6RI9 - chains N and D of the 8 polymer chains in the assembly; structure by electron microscopy, 3.70 A resolution.

# Chain N
Molecule: Non-template DNA
Sequence (39 nucleotides; numbered 1 to 39; the number before each row is that of its first residue):
     1 GCACATCACCCATTCAGAAGCTAAGGCATGGCTAGCTGC
Not modelled in the structure: 1-9, 16-23

# Chain D
Protein: DNA-directed RNA polymerase subunit beta'
Organism: Escherichia coli (strain K12)
Notes: EC 2.7.7.6
UniProt: P0A8T7 (RPOC_ECOLI); residue numbers follow UniProt; this construct covers 1-1407
Chain sequence (1407 residues; each row starts with the number of its first residue):
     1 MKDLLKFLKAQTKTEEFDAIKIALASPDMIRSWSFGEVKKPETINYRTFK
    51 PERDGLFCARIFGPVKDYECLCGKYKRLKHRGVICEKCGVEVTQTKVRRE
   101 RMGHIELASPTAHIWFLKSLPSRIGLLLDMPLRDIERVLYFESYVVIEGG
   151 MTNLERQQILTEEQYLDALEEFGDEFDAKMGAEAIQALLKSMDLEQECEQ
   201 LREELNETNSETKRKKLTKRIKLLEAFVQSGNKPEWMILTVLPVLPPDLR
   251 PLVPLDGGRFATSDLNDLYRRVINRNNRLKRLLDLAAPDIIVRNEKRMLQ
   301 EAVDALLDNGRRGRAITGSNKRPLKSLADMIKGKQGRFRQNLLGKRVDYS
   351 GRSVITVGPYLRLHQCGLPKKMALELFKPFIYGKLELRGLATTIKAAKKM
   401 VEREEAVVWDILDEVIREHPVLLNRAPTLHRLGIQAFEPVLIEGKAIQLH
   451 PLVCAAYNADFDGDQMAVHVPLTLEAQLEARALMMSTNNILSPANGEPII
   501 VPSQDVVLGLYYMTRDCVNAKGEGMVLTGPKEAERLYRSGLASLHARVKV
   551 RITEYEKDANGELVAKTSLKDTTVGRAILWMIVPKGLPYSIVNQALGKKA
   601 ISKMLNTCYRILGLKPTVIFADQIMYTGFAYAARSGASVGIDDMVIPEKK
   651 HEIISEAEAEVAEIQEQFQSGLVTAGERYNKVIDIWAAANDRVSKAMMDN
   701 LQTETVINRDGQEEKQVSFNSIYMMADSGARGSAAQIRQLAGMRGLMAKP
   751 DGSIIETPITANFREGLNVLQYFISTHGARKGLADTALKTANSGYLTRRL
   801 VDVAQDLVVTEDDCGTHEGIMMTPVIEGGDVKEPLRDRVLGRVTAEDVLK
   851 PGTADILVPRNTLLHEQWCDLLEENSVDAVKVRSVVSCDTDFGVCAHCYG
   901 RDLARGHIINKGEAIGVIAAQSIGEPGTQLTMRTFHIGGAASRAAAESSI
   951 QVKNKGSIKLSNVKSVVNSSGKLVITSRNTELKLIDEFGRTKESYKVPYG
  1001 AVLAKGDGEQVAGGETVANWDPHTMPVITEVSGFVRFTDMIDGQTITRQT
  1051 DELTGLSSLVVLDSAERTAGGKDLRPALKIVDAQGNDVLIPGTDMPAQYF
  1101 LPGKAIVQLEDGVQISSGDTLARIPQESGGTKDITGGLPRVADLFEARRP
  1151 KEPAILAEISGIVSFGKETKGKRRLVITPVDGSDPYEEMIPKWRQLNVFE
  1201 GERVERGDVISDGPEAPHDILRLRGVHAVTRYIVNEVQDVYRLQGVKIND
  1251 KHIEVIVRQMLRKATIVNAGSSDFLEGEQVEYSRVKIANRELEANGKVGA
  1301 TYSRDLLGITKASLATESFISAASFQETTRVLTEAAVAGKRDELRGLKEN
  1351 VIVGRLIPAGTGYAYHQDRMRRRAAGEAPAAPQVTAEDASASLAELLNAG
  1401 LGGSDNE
Not modelled in the structure: 1-15, 936-947, 1125-1134, 1374-1407
Metal / ion sites: Zn2+ site 1: Cys-72, Cys-85, Cys-88; Mg2+: Asp-462, Asp-464 (shared with 2 residues of chain R); Zn2+ site 2: Cys-814, Cys-888, Cys-895, Cys-898
From the paper describing this entry:
  - Mg2+ coordination: Asp-460, Asp-462, Asp-464

# Chain N / chain D interface
Contacting residue pairs (11):
  DC11(N) with Arg-47(D), sugar contact
  DA12(N) with Arg-47(D), salt bridge to the phosphate
  DT13(N) with Tyr-46(D), base contact
  DC15(N) with Arg-270(D), base contact
  DT29(N) with Arg-1148(D), hydrogen bond to the phosphate
  DG30(N) with Arg-1148(D), salt bridge to the phosphate
  DT33(N) with Arg-133(D), hydrogen bond to the phosphate
  DA34(N) with Arg-133(D), salt bridge to the phosphate
  DG38(N) with Lys-1170(D), phosphate contact
  DC39(N) with Thr-1169(D), hydrogen bond to the phosphate; Lys-1170(D), phosphate contact
Interface residues without a listed pair, chain N (11 interface residues in all): DG31
Interface residues without a listed pair, chain D (9 interface residues in all): Asp-1143, Lys-1311

# Summary
11 residues of chain N face 9 of chain D across their interface; the contacts include 3 hydrogen bonds and 3
salt bridges. Among the polar pairs are DT29(N)/Arg-1148(D), DT33(N)/Arg-133(D) and DC39(N)/Thr-1169(D). The
Zn2+ site 1 is built by Cys-72(D), Cys-85(D) and Cys-88(D). From the paper: Mg2+ coordination by Asp-460(D),
Asp-462(D) and Asp-464(D).
Here chain N is Non-template DNA and chain D is DNA-directed RNA polymerase subunit beta' (Escherichia coli
(strain K12)). Entry 6RI9 (Cryo-EM structure of E. coli RNA polymerase backtracked elongation complex in
non-swiveled state) was determined by electron microscopy, deposited together with 6RH3, 6RI7, 6RIN and 6RIP.
